PDB entry 9LW6 | electron microscopy, 3.42 A resolution | chains k and l of the 54 polymer chains in the assembly

[Chain k (and l)]
Molecule: Phage capsid-like C-terminal domain-containing protein
From: Mycolicibacterium phage Mycofy1
Notes: chain l of this document is another copy of the same molecule, construct and numbering; everything in this record applies to it too
UniProt: Q854Z2 (Q854Z2_9CAUD); residues 1-543 here = UniProt positions 1-543
Amino-acid sequence (543 residues; numbered 1 to 543; the number before each row is that of its first residue):
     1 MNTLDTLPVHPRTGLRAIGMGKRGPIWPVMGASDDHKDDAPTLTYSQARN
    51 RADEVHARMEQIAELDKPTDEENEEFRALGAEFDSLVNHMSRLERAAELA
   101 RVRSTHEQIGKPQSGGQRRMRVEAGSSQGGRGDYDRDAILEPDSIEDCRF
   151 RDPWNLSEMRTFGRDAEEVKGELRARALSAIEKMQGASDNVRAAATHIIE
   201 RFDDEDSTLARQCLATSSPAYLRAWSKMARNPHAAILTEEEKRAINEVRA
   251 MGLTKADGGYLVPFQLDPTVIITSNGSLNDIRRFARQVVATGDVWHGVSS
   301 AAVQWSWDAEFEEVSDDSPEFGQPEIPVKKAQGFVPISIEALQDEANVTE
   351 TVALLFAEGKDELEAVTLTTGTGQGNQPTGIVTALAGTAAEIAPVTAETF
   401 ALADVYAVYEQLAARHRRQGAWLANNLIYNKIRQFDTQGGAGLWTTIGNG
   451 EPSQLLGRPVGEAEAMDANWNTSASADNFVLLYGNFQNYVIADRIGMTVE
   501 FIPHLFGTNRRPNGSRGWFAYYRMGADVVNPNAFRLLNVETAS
Unresolved in the structure: 1-250
Sequence notes: conflict His-197 (Lys in Q854Z2)

[Interface between chain k and chain l]
Pairs across the interface (103):
  Arg-286(k) / Asp-267(l)  salt bridge
  Val-289(k) / Gln-265(l)
  Ala-290(k) / Gln-265(l)
  Thr-291(k) / Gln-265(l)  hydrogen bond (backbone-side chain)
  Gly-292(k) / Gln-265(l)
  Asp-293(k) / Leu-253(l)
  Val-294(k) / Gln-265(l)
  Trp-295(k) / Gln-265(l)
  Trp-295(k) / Asp-267(l)
  His-296(k) / Phe-264(l)
  His-296(k) / Gln-265(l)  hydrogen bond (backbone-backbone)
  His-296(k) / Leu-266(l)
  His-296(k) / Asp-267(l)  hydrogen bond (backbone-backbone)
  Val-298(k) / Thr-269(l)
  Val-298(k) / Val-270(l)
  Val-298(k) / Ile-271(l)  hydrogen bond (backbone-backbone)
  Ser-299(k) / Ile-271(l)
  Ser-300(k) / Ile-271(l)  hydrogen bond (backbone-backbone)
  Ser-300(k) / Ile-272(l)
  Ser-300(k) / Thr-273(l)  hydrogen bond (backbone-backbone)
  Ala-301(k) / Leu-355(l)
  Ala-302(k) / Leu-355(l)
  Ala-302(k) / Glu-358(l)
  Val-303(k) / Val-335(l)  hydrophobic
  Val-303(k) / Leu-355(l)
  Val-303(k) / Gly-359(l)
  Trp-305(k) / Ala-331(l)
  Trp-305(k) / Gln-332(l)
  Trp-305(k) / Gly-333(l)
  Trp-305(k) / Phe-356(l)  hydrogen bond (side chain-backbone)
  Trp-305(k) / Gly-359(l)
  Trp-305(k) / Lys-360(l)
  Trp-305(k) / Leu-363(l)  hydrophobic
  Trp-305(k) / Met-497(l)  hydrophobic
  Trp-305(k) / Ala-520(l)  hydrophobic
  Ser-306(k) / Ala-331(l)
  Ser-306(k) / Gln-332(l)  hydrogen bond (backbone-backbone)
  Trp-307(k) / Lys-329(l)
  Trp-307(k) / Lys-330(l)
  Trp-307(k) / Ala-331(l)  hydrophobic
  Trp-307(k) / Leu-363(l)
  Trp-307(k) / Thr-367(l)
  Trp-307(k) / Asn-376(l)
  Trp-307(k) / Pro-378(l)  hydrophobic
  Trp-307(k) / Met-524(l)  hydrophobic
  Asp-308(k) / Lys-330(l)  hydrogen bond (backbone-backbone)
  Asp-308(k) / Gln-332(l)  hydrogen bond
  Asp-308(k) / Asn-376(l)
  Ala-309(k) / Lys-330(l)
  Ala-309(k) / Asn-376(l)
  Glu-312(k) / Gln-332(l)  hydrogen bond (backbone-side chain)
  Glu-312(k) / Asn-376(l)
  Val-314(k) / Gln-332(l)
  Val-314(k) / Phe-334(l)  hydrophobic
  Val-314(k) / Phe-519(l)  hydrophobic
  Asp-316(k) / Pro-336(l)
  Asp-317(k) / Gly-333(l)
  Asp-317(k) / Phe-334(l)  hydrogen bond (backbone-backbone)
  Asp-317(k) / Val-335(l)
  Pro-319(k) / Leu-355(l)  hydrophobic
  Tyr-406(k) / Asn-430(l)
  Tyr-406(k) / Arg-433(l)
  Tyr-406(k) / Gln-434(l)
  Tyr-409(k) / Asn-426(l)
  Glu-410(k) / Leu-427(l)
  Glu-410(k) / Asn-430(l)  hydrogen bond
  Ala-414(k) / Leu-278(l)  hydrophobic
  Ala-414(k) / Glu-464(l)  hydrogen bond (backbone-side chain)
  Arg-415(k) / Ile-272(l)
  Arg-415(k) / Ser-274(l)  hydrogen bond (side chain-backbone)
  Arg-415(k) / Asn-275(l)
  Arg-415(k) / Gly-276(l)
  Arg-415(k) / Glu-358(l)  salt bridge
  Arg-417(k) / Asn-426(l)
  Arg-417(k) / Glu-462(l)  salt bridge
  Gln-438(k) / Thr-437(l)
  Gln-438(k) / Gln-438(l)
  Gly-439(k) / Thr-437(l)
  Gly-439(k) / Gln-438(l)
  Gly-439(k) / Gly-439(l)
  Gly-440(k) / Thr-437(l)  hydrogen bond (backbone-backbone)
  Gly-440(k) / Gly-439(l)
  Gly-440(k) / Leu-443(l)
  Ala-441(k) / Arg-433(l)
  Ala-441(k) / Asp-436(l)
  Ala-441(k) / Leu-443(l)
  Ala-441(k) / Thr-445(l)
  Ala-441(k) / Thr-446(l)
  Ala-441(k) / Ile-447(l)  hydrogen bond (backbone-backbone)
  Gly-442(k) / Ile-447(l)
  Leu-443(k) / Thr-446(l)
  Leu-443(k) / Ile-447(l)
  Trp-444(k) / Ile-447(l)
  Gln-454(k) / Gly-448(l)  hydrogen bond (side chain-backbone)
  Gln-454(k) / Asn-449(l)
  Leu-455(k) / Ile-447(l)  hydrophobic
  Leu-456(k) / Arg-433(l)
  Leu-456(k) / Ile-447(l)  hydrophobic
  Leu-456(k) / Gly-448(l)
  Leu-456(k) / Asn-449(l)
  Gly-457(k) / Asn-449(l)
  Gly-457(k) / Gly-450(l)
  Asn-532(k) / Asn-275(l)
Other interface residues (no listed pair), chain k (52 interface residues in all): Gly-297, Ser-315, Gln-323, Leu-402, Ala-403, Ala-413, Arg-418, Val-529, Asn-530
Other interface residues (no listed pair), chain l (57 interface residues in all): Glu-362, Gln-377, Tyr-521, Tyr-522

[Overview]
Chain k and chain l form an interface of 52 and 57 residues respectively; the contacts include 18 hydrogen
bonds and 3 salt bridges. Polar contacts include Arg-286(k)/Asp-267(l), Arg-415(k)/Glu-358(l) and
Arg-417(k)/Glu-462(l).
Both chains are Phage capsid-like C-terminal domain-containing protein (Mycolicibacterium phage Mycofy1).
Entry 9LW6 (Top cap of bacteriophage Mycofy1 mature head (C5 symmetry)) was determined by electron microscopy
together with 9LW7, 9LW8, 9LW9 and 9LWA from the same study.
